PDB entry 5JYL | X-ray diffraction, 2.55 A resolution | chains A and B

Chain A:
Molecule: Cadherin-3
Organism: Homo sapiens
UniProt: P22223 (CADH3_HUMAN); residues 1-100 here correspond to UniProt positions 108-207 (UniProt number = residue number + 107)
Sequence (101 residues; each row starts with the number of its first residue; numbering starts at 0):
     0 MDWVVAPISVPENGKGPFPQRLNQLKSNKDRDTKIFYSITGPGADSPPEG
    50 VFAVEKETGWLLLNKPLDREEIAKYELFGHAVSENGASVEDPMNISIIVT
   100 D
Not modelled in the structure: 0-3
Curated features (UniProtKB/Swiss-Prot):
  - glycosylation: N93 (N-linked (GlcNAc...) asparagine)
Reported in the primary citation:
  - conformationally variable residues (loop rearrangement, side-chain flip): K25 to R30

Chain B:
Molecule: scFv TSP7
Organism: Mus musculus
Notes: antibody fragment or engineered binder
Sequence (253 residues; row label = number of the first residue in the row):
     1 QVQLQESGPELVKPGASVKMSCKASGYSFTAYNMHWVKQSHGKSLEWIGF
    51 IDPYSGIITYNQTFKGKATLTVDKSSSTAYMQLNSLTSEDSAVYYCARRG
   101 YYDGGFDYWGQGTTLTVSSSAGGGGSGGGGSGGGGSDIDIQMTQTTSSLS
   151 ASLGDRVTISCRASQDITNYLNWYQQKPDGTVKLLIYYTSRLHSGVPSRF
   201 SGSGSGTDYSLTISNLEQEDIATYFCQQDSKHPRTFGGGTKLEIKSAHHH
   251 HHH
Not modelled in the structure: 119-132, 245-253
Disulfides: C22-C96, C161-C226
Reported in the primary citation:
  - mutagenesis - S77R: decreased binding to strand-swap dimer
  - mutagenesis - S77R: unchanged binding to monomer

Interface between chain A and chain B:
Pairs across the interface (32; chain A residue first):
  K25(A) - Y102(B)
  S26(A) - Y102(B)
  N27(A) - A31(B)  hydrogen bond (side chain-backbone)
  N27(A) - Y32(B)
  N27(A) - R99(B)
  N27(A) - Y101(B)
  N27(A) - Y102(B)
  K28(A) - T30(B)  hydrogen bond (side chain-backbone)
  K28(A) - A31(B)
  K28(A) - Y32(B)
  K28(A) - N33(B)
  K28(A) - D52(B)  salt bridge
  K28(A) - Y54(B)
  D29(A) - Y102(B)
  R30(A) - Y102(B)
  R30(A) - D103(B)
  R30(A) - Y170(B)  hydrogen bond
  R30(A) - D229(B)  hydrogen bond (side chain-backbone)
  R30(A) - S230(B)
  R30(A) - R234(B)  hydrogen bond (backbone-side chain)
  D31(A) - N33(B)  hydrogen bond
  D31(A) - H35(B)  salt bridge
  D31(A) - F50(B)
  D31(A) - R99(B)  salt bridge
  D31(A) - R234(B)  salt bridge
  T32(A) - F50(B)
  S87(A) - Y54(B)
  S87(A) - S55(B)
  V88(A) - D52(B)
  V88(A) - Y54(B)
  E89(A) - Y54(B)  hydrogen bond (backbone-side chain)
  D90(A) - Y54(B)  hydrogen bond
Interface residues without a listed pair, chain A (15 interface residues in all): Q23, S82, A86
Interface residues without a listed pair, chain B (20 interface residues in all): I57, G100, G104
From the paper, about this interface:
  - epitope / paratope residues, chain A: Q23(A), K25(A), N27(A), R30(A)

Overview:
The interface between chain A and chain B involves 15 residues on one side and 20 on the other; the contacts
include 8 hydrogen bonds and 4 salt bridges. Polar pairs include K28(A)-D52(B), D31(A)-H35(B) and
D31(A)-R99(B). From the paper: S77R of chain B reduces binding to strand-swap dimer; epitope/paratope residues
Q23(A), K25(A) and N27(A) among others.
Here chain A is Cadherin-3 (Homo sapiens) and chain B is scFv TSP7 (Mus musculus). Entry 5JYL (Human
P-cadherin MEC1 with scFv TSP7 bound) was determined by X-ray diffraction.
